3KQX - chains A and D of the 6 polymer chains in the assembly; structure by X-ray diffraction, 2.01 A resolution.

# Chain A (and D)
Molecule: M17 leucyl aminopeptidase
From: Plasmodium falciparum
Notes: EC 3.4.11.1; chain D of this document is another copy of the same molecule, construct and numbering; everything in this record applies to it too
UniProtKB: Q8IL11 (Q8IL11_PLAF7); numbering as in UniProt (aligned over 84-605)
Amino-acid sequence (528 residues; numbered 84 to 611; the number before each row is that of its first residue):
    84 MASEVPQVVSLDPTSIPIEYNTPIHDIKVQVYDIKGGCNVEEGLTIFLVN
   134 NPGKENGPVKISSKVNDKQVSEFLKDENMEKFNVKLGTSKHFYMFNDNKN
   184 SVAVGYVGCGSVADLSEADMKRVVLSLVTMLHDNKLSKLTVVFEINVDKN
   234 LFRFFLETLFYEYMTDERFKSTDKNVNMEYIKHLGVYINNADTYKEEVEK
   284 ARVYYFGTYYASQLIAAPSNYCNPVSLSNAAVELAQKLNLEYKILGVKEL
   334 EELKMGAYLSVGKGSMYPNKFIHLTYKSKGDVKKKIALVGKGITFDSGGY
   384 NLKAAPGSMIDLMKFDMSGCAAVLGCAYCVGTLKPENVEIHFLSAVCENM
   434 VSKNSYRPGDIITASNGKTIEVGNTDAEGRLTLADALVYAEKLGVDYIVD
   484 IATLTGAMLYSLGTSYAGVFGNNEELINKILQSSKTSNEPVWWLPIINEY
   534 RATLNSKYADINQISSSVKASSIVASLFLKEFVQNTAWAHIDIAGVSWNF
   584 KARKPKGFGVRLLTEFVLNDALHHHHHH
Unresolved in the structure: 84, 257-261, 604-611 (chain D: 84, 255-259, 604-611)
Differences from the reference sequence: engineered mutation Gln152 (Asn in Q8IL11), Gln515 (Asn in Q8IL11), Gln546 (Asn in Q8IL11); expression tag (606-611)
Metal / ion sites: Zn2+: Lys374, Asp379, Asp399, Glu461
Ligand contacts: carbonate ion (CO3): Lys374, Asp459, Ala460, Glu461, Gly462, Arg463, Leu487, Thr488
Curated features (UniProtKB/Swiss-Prot):
  - region: Asn384 to Ser401 (L13 loop)
  - active site: Lys386, Arg463
  - binding site (a peptide): Lys374, Asp379, Lys386, Asp399, Asp459
  - binding site (Zn(2+)): Lys374, Asp379, Asp394, Met396, Asp399, Asp459, Glu461
  - site: Lys386 (Essential for hexamer stabilization)
What the authors report for this chain:
  - Zn2+ coordination: Lys374, Asp379, Asp399, Glu461
  - binding site for carbonate ion: Lys374, Ala460, Gly462, Arg463, Leu487

# How chain A and chain D interact
Residue-residue contacts - 31 pairs, chain A then chain D:
  Phe156(A) with Tyr176(D); Phe178(D), hydrophobic
  Asn161(A) with Phe178(D)
  Lys164(A) with Lys218(D), hydrogen bond (backbone-side chain)
  Phe165(A) with Tyr176(D)
  Lys173(A) with Tyr176(D), hydrogen bond; Asp216(D), salt bridge
  His174(A) with His174(D); Phe175(D); Tyr176(D), hydrogen bond (backbone-backbone)
  Phe175(A) with Phe175(D); Tyr176(D)
  Tyr176(A) with Glu155(D); Phe156(D), hydrogen bond (side chain-backbone); Phe175(D), hydrophobic; Tyr176(D), hydrogen bond (backbone-backbone); Met177(D)
  Phe178(A) with Gln152(D); Glu155(D)
  Thr212(A) with Lys173(D), hydrogen bond (backbone-side chain)
  Met213(A) with Lys173(D)
  His215(A) with Lys173(D), hydrogen bond (backbone-side chain)
  Asp216(A) with Lys164(D); Phe165(D); Asn166(D), hydrogen bond; Thr171(D); Lys173(D)
  Asn217(A) with Lys164(D), hydrogen bond; Phe165(D)
  Lys218(A) with Lys164(D), hydrogen bond (backbone-backbone)
  Leu219(A) with Lys164(D)
Other interface residues (no listed pair), chain A (19 interface residues in all): Asn166, Thr171, Ala186
Other interface residues (no listed pair), chain D (18 interface residues in all): Asn161, Glu163, Asn260

# Overview
Chain A and chain D form an interface of 19 and 18 residues respectively; the contacts include 10 hydrogen
bonds and 1 salt bridge. Polar pairs include Lys173(A)-Asp216(D), Lys164(A)-Lys218(D) and Lys173(A)-Tyr176(D).
The paper reports a binding site for carbonate ion at Lys374(A), Ala460(A) and Gly462(A) among others; Zn2+
coordination by Lys374(A), Asp379(A) and Asp399(A) among others.
Chain A and chain D are both M17 leucyl aminopeptidase (Plasmodium falciparum); the structure, Structure of a
protease 1, was determined by X-ray diffraction together with 3KQZ, 3KR4 and 3KR5 from the same study.
